8PX6 - chains A and M of the 6 polymer chains in the assembly; structure by electron microscopy, 2.50 A resolution.

# Chain A
Molecule: External core antigen
From: Hepatitis B virus
Reference sequence: W6CP35 (W6CP35_HBV); residues 1-183 here correspond to UniProt positions 17-199 (UniProt number = residue number + 16)
Amino-acid sequence (183 residues; numbered 1 to 183; the number before each row is that of its first residue):
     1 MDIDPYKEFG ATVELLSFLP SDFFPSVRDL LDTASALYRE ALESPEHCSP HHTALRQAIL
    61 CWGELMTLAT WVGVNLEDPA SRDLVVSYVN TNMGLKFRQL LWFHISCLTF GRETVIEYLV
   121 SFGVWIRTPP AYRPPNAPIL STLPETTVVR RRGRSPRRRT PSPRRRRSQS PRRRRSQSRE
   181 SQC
Disordered / not traced: 144-183

# Chain M
Molecule: SLLGRM-dimer
Amino-acid sequence (6 residues; row label = number of the first residue in the row):
   405 SLLGRM
Disordered / not traced: 410

# How chain A and chain M interact
Contacting residue pairs - 8 pairs, chain A then chain M:
  N75(A) - S405(M)
  N75(A) - L406(M)  hydrogen bond (backbone-backbone)
  L76(A) - L406(M)
  E77(A) - S405(M)
  E77(A) - L406(M)
  D78(A) - L407(M)
  S81(A) - R409(M)
  L84(A) - R409(M)
Interface residues without a listed pair, chain M (5 interface residues in all): G408

# Overview
The interface between chain A and chain M involves 6 residues on one side and 5 on the other; the contacts
include 1 hydrogen bond. Its one hydrogen bond, N75(A)-L406(M), is backbone to backbone.
Here chain A is External core antigen (Hepatitis B virus) and chain M is SLLGRM-dimer. Entry 8PX6 (Hepatitis B
core protein with bound SLLGRM-dimer) was determined by electron microscopy together with 8PWO and 8PX3 from
the same study.
